PDB entry 3M9E | X-ray diffraction, 2.41 A resolution | chains A and D of the 4 polymer chains in the assembly

[Chain A]
Protein: Thyroid hormone receptor beta
Source organism: Rattus norvegicus
Notes: fragment: DNA binding domain to 206)
UniProt: P18113 (THB_RAT); residues 103-205 here correspond to UniProt positions 104-206 (UniProt number = residue number + 1)
Amino-acid sequence (105 residues; each row starts with the number of its first residue):
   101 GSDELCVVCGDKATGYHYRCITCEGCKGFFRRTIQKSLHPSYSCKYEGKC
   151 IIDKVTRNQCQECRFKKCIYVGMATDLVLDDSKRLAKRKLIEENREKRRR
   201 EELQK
Disordered / not traced: 101-103, 205
Differences from the reference sequence: expression tag (101-102)
Ion coordination: Zn2+ site 1: Cys106, Cys109, Cys123, Cys126; Zn2+ site 2: Cys144, Cys150, Cys160, Cys163
Curated features (UniProtKB/Swiss-Prot):
  - DNA-binding region: Cys106 to Asp180 (Nuclear receptor)
  - zinc finger (NR C4-type): Cys106 to Cys126, Cys144 to Cys168
  - binding site (Zn(2+)): Cys106, Cys109, Cys123, Cys126, Cys144, Cys150, Cys160, Cys163

[Chain D]
Molecule: 22-nt DNA strand
Sequence (22 nucleotides; each row starts with the number of its first residue):
     1 ATTGACCTCAGCTGAGGTCAAT

[Chain A / chain D interface]
Residue-residue contacts - 21 pairs, chain A then chain D:
  Glu124(A) - DA5(D)  base contact
  Glu124(A) - DC6(D)  hydrogen bond to the base
  Gly125(A) - DG4(D)  sugar contact
  Lys127(A) - DC6(D)  base contact
  Phe129(A) - DT3(D)  phosphate contact
  Arg132(A) - DT3(D)  salt bridge to the phosphate
  Arg132(A) - DG4(D)  hydrogen bond to the base
  Lys136(A) - DT2(D)  salt bridge to the phosphate
  Arg157(A) - DG4(D)  salt bridge to the phosphate
  Asn158(A) - DT3(D)  phosphate contact
  Asn158(A) - DG4(D)  hydrogen bond to the phosphate
  Gln161(A) - DT2(D)  phosphate contact
  Gln161(A) - DT3(D)  hydrogen bond to the phosphate
  Arg164(A) - DG4(D)  salt bridge to the phosphate
  Leu190(A) - DA10(D)  phosphate contact
  Leu190(A) - DG11(D)  phosphate contact
  Ile191(A) - DC9(D)  sugar contact
  Ile191(A) - DA10(D)  phosphate contact
  Asn194(A) - DA10(D)  hydrogen bond to the phosphate
  Arg195(A) - DC9(D)  salt bridge to the phosphate
  Arg198(A) - DA10(D)  salt bridge to the phosphate
Other interface residues (no listed pair), chain D (10 interface residues in all): DC7, DT8

[Overview]
Chain A and chain D form an interface of 15 and 10 residues respectively, with 5 hydrogen bonds and 6 salt
bridges. Polar pairs include Glu124(A)-DC6(D), Arg132(A)-DG4(D) and Asn158(A)-DG4(D). UniProt lists a
DNA-binding region and 8 Zn2+-binding residues on chain A.
Here chain A is Thyroid hormone receptor beta (Rattus norvegicus) and chain D is a 22-nt DNA strand. Entry
3M9E (Thyroid hormone beta DNA binding domain homodimer with inverted palindrome TRE) was determined by X-ray
diffraction.
